7T20 - chains E and M of the 7 polymer chains in the assembly; structure by electron microscopy, 4.70 A resolution (low resolution: residue-level contacts below are approximate; hydrogen-bond / salt-bridge calls are withheld).

== Chain E ==
Name: Replicative DNA helicase
Organism: Escherichia coli K-12
Notes: EC 3.6.4.12
UniProt: P0ACB0 (DNAB_ECOLI); residue numbers follow UniProt; this construct covers 1-471
Chain sequence (471 residues; each row starts with the number of its first residue):
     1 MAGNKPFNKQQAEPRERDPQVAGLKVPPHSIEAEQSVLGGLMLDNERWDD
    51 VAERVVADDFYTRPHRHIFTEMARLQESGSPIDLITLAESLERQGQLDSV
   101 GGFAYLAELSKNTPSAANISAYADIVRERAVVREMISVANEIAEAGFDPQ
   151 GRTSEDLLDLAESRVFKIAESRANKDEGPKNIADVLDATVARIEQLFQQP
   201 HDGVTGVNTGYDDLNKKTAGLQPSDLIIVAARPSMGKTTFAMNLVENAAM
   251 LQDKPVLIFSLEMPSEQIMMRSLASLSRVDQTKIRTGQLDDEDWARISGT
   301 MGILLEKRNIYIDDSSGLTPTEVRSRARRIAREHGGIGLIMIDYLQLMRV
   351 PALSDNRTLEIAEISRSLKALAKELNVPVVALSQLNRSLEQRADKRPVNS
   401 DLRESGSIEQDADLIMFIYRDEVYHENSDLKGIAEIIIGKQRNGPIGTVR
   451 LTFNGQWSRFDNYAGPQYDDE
Unresolved in the structure: 1-24, 465-471
Ion coordination: Mg2+: Thr238, Glu262 (together with AMP-PNP)
Residues lining bound ligands:
  - AMP-PNP (ANP; phosphoaminophosphonic acid-adenylate ester), molecule 1: Arg232, Pro233, Ser234, Met235, Gly236, Lys237, Thr238, Thr239, Glu262, Met263, Arg271, Asp280, Gln281, Thr282, Gln384, Arg420, Phe453, Gly455, Gln456, Ser458
  - AMP-PNP (ANP), molecule 2: Lys440, Gln441, Arg442, Gly444, Pro445, Ile446

== Chain M ==
Molecule: 20-nt DNA strand
Sequence (20 nucleotides; each row starts with the number of its first residue):
     3 TTTTTTTTTTTTTTTTTTTT
Unresolved in the structure: 13-22

== Interface between chain E and chain M ==
Contacting residue pairs (11; chain E residue first):
  Asn356(E) with DT3(M)
  Thr358(E) with DT3(M); DT4(M)
  Asn386(E) with DT5(M); DT6(M)
  Arg387(E) with DT5(M); DT6(M); DT7(M)
  Leu402(E) with DT5(M)
  Glu404(E) with DT4(M); DT5(M)
Also at the interface, not in a pair above, chain E (10 interface residues in all): Gln391, Ser400, Arg403, Ser405

== Summary ==
The interface between chain E and chain M involves 10 residues on one side and 5 on the other. Bound to chain
E: AMP-PNP. The Mg2+ site is built by Thr238(E) and Glu262(E).
Here chain E is Replicative DNA helicase (Escherichia coli K-12) and chain M is a 20-nt DNA strand. Entry 7T20
(E. coli DnaB bound to ssDNA and AMPPNP) was determined by electron microscopy.
